1PU2 - chain A; structure by X-ray diffraction, 2.06 A resolution.

Chain A:
Protein: Aspartate-semialdehyde dehydrogenase
From: Haemophilus influenzae
Notes: EC 1.2.1.11
UniProtKB: P44801 (DHAS_HAEIN); residue numbers follow UniProt; this construct covers 1-371
Sequence (371 residues; each row starts with the number of its first residue):
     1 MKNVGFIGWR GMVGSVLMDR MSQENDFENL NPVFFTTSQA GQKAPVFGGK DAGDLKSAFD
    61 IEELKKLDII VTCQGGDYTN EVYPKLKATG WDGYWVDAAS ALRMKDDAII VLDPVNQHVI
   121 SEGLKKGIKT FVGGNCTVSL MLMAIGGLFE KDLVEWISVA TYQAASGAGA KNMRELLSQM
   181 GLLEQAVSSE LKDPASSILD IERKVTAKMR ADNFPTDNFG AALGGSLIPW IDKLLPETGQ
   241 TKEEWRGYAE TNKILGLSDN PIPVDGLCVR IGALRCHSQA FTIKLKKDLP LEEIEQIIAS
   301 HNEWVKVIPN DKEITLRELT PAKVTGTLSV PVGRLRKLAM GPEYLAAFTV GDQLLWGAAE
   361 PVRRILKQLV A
Disordered / not traced: 41-54
Construct notes: modified residue (136); engineered mutation R246 (Lys in P44801)
Modified residues: C136 ((4S)-4-{[(2S)-2-amino-3-oxopropyl]sulfanyl}-L-homoserine; HTI)
UniProt features mapped onto this chain:
  - active site: H277 (Proton acceptor)
  - binding site (NADP(+)): R10 to V13, T37, S38, Q74, S166, Q353
  - binding site (phosphate): R103
  - binding site (substrate): Q163, E243, R270
  - mutagenesis: R103 (R103K: 2-fold increase in affinity for ASA, 23-fold decrease in affinity for phosphate, and 275-fold decrease in activity ...), E243 (E243D: No change in affinity for ASA and 82-fold decrease in activity), R270 (R270K: 2-fold decrease in affinity for ASA and 825-fold decrease in activity)

In short:
From UniProt: active-site residue H277, 9 NADP+-binding residues, phosphate-binding residue R103 and 3
substrate-binding residues.
Chain A is Aspartate-semialdehyde dehydrogenase (Haemophilus influenzae); the structure, Crystal Structure of
the K246R Mutant of Aspartate Semialdehyde Dehydrogenase from Haemophilus influenzae, was determined by X-ray
diffraction (same publication as 1PR3, 1PS8, 1Q2X and 1OZA).
